PDB entry 8D2L | electron microscopy, 2.21 A resolution | chains A and D of the 6 polymer chains in the assembly

[Chain A]
Protein: CRISPR-associated endonuclease, Csn1 family
Organism: Acidothermus cellulolyticus 11B
UniProtKB: A0LWB3 (A0LWB3_ACIC1); residues 1-1138 here = UniProt positions 1-1138
Chain sequence (1138 residues; numbered 1 to 1138; the number before each row is that of its first residue):
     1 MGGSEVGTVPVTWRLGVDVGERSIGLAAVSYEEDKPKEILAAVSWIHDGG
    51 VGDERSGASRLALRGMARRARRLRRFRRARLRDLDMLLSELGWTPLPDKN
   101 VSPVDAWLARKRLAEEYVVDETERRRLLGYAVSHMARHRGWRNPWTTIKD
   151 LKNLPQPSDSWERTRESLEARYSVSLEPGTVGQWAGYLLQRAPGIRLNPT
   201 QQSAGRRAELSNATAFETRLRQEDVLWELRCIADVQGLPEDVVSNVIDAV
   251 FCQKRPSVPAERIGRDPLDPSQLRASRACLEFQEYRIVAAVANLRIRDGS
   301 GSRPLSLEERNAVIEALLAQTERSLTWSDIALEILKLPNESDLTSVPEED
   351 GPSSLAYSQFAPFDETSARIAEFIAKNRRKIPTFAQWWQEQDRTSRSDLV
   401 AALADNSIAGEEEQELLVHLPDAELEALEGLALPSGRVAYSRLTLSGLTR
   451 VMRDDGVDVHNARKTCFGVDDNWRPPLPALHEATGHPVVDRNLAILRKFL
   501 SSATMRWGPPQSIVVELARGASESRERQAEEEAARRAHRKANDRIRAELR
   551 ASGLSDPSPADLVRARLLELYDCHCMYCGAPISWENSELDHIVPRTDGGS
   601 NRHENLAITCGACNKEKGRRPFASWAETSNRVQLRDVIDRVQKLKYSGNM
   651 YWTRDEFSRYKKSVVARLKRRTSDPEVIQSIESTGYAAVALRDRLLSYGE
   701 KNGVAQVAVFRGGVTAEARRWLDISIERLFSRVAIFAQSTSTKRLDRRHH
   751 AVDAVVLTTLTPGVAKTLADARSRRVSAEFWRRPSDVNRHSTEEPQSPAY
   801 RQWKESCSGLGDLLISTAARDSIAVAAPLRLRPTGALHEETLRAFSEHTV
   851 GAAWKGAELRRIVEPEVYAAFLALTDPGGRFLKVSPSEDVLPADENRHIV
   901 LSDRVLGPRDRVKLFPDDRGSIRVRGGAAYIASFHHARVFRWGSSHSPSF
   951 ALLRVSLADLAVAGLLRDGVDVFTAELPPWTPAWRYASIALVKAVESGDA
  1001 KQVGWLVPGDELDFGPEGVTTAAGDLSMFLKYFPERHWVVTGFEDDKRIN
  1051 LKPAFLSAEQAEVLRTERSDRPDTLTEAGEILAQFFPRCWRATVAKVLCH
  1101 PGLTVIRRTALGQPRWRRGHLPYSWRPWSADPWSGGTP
Not modelled in the structure: 1-6, 204-209, 411-415, 779-790, 1135-1138
Metal / ion sites: Mg2+ site 1: Asp18, Glu516 (shared with DT28(D) of chain D); Mg2+ site 2: Asp18 (shared with DT28(D) of chain D); Mg2+ site 3: Asp590, Asn614 (shared with 1 residue of chain T; 1 residue of chain X)
Reported in the primary citation:
  - binding site for the 13-nt DNA strand (chain D): Arg55
  - mutagenesis - R55W: decreased catalytic activity
  - mutagenesis - R55Y: unchanged catalytic activity
  - mutagenesis - R55A: abolished catalytic activity
  - Mg2+ coordination: Asp18, Glu516, Asp590, Asn614, His750
  - conformationally variable residues (side-chain flip): Arg55, Glu516
  - catalytic residues: Asp18, Glu516, Asp590, His591, Asn614, His750
  - mutagenesis - H750N: unchanged catalytic activity on Mn2+
  - mutagenesis - H750N: abolished growth
  - mutagenesis - V709A/H750N: increased growth in response to Mn2+
  - mutagenesis - H750D: decreased catalytic activity on Mg2+
  - mutagenesis - H750D: decreased catalytic activity on Mn2+

[Chain D]
Molecule: 13-nt DNA strand
Sequence (13 nucleotides; row label = number of the first residue in the row):
    28 TATACACCAAGCT
Metal / ion sites: Mg2+ site 1: DT28 (shared with Asp18(A), Glu516(A) of chain A)

[Interface between chain A and chain D]
Pairs across the interface (43; chain A residue first):
  Asp18(A) with DT28(D), phosphate contact
  Val19(A) with DT28(D), phosphate contact
  Gly20(A) with DT28(D), sugar contact
  Glu21(A) with DT28(D), hydrogen bond to the phosphate; DA29(D), phosphate contact
  Arg22(A) with DA29(D), hydrogen bond to the phosphate
  Ser23(A) with DT28(D), phosphate contact; DA29(D), hydrogen bond to the phosphate
  Glu54(A) with DT30(D), phosphate contact; DA31(D), phosphate contact
  Arg55(A) with DA31(D), base contact
  Pro675(A) with DT30(D), base contact
  Glu676(A) with DA29(D), hydrogen bond to the base; DT30(D), hydrogen bond to the base
  Val677(A) with DA29(D), hydrogen bond to the base
  Ile678(A) with DA29(D), hydrogen bond to the base
  Gln679(A) with DT28(D), hydrogen bond to the base; DA29(D), sugar contact
  Ile681(A) with DT28(D), sugar contact
  Thr684(A) with DT28(D), sugar contact
  Lys743(A) with DT28(D), salt bridge to the phosphate
  Arg744(A) with DT28(D), salt bridge to the phosphate; DA29(D), salt bridge to the phosphate
  Arg747(A) with DT30(D), salt bridge to the phosphate
  His749(A) with DT28(D), salt bridge to the phosphate
  His750(A) with DT28(D), salt bridge to the phosphate; DA29(D), salt bridge to the phosphate
  Asp753(A) with DT28(D), phosphate contact
  Asp918(A) with DC35(D), phosphate contact
  Arg919(A) with DC34(D), sugar contact
  Ile931(A) with DC34(D), phosphate contact
  Ser933(A) with DA33(D), hydrogen bond to the phosphate
  Phe934(A) with DA33(D), phosphate contact; DC34(D), phosphate contact
  Arg954(A) with DC34(D), salt bridge to the phosphate
  Thr1041(A) with DC32(D), phosphate contact
  Gly1042(A) with DA33(D), phosphate contact
  Phe1043(A) with DA33(D), hydrogen bond to the phosphate
  Glu1044(A) with DA33(D), sugar contact; DC34(D), base contact
  Glu1059(A) with DA29(D), base contact; DT30(D), base contact
  Arg1088(A) with DA33(D), base contact
Also at the interface, not in a pair above, chain A (38 interface residues in all): Glu516, Gly920, Asn1050, Glu1062, Arg1091

[Overview]
38 residues of chain A and 8 residues of chain D are in contact, with 10 hydrogen bonds and 8 salt bridges.
Polar pairs include Glu676(A)-DA29(D), Glu676(A)-DT30(D) and Val677(A)-DA29(D). The paper reports catalytic
residues Asp18(A), Glu516(A) and Asp590(A) among others; R55W of chain A reduces catalytic activity; 6
substitutions were tested in all.
Here chain A is CRISPR-associated endonuclease, Csn1 family (Acidothermus cellulolyticus 11B) and chain D is a
13-nt DNA strand. Entry 8D2L (Structure of Acidothermus cellulolyticus Cas9 ternary complex (Cleavage
Intermediate 1)) was determined by electron microscopy (same publication as 8D2K, 8D2N, 8D2O, 8D2P and 8D2Q).
